PDB entry 2BEK | X-ray diffraction, 1.80 A resolution | chains A and B

Chain A (and B):
Molecule: Segregation protein
From: Thermus thermophilus
Notes: chain B of this document is another copy of the same molecule, construct and numbering; everything in this record applies to it too
UniProt: Q72H90 (Q72H90); residue numbers follow UniProt; this construct covers 1-249
Sequence (257 residues; each row starts with the number of its first residue):
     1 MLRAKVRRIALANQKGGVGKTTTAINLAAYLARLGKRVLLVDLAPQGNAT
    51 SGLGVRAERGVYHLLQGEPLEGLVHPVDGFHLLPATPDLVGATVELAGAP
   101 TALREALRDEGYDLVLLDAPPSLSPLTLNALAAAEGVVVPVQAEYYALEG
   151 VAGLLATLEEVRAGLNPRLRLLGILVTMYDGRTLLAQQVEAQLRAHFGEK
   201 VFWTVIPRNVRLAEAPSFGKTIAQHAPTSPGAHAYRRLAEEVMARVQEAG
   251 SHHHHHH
Disordered / not traced: 1-4, 250-257 (chain B: 1-4, 249-257)
Sequence notes: engineered mutation A44 (Asp in Q72H90)
Ion coordination: Mg2+: T21 (together with ATP)
Small-molecule neighbours:
  - ATP (adenosine-5'-triphosphate), molecule 1: K15, G16, G17, V18, G19, K20, T21, T22, N48, P121, M178, I206, P207, R208, N209, V210, L212, A213
  - ATP, molecule 2: K15, G16, Q142, E144, Y146
UniProt features mapped onto this chain:
  - binding site (ATP): K15, G16, G17, V18, G19, K20, T21, T22, P207, N209
  - binding site (ADP): G17, G19, K20, T21, T22, P207, N209
  - binding site (Mg(2+)): T21
What the authors report for this chain:
  - binding site for ATP: K15, G16, G17
  - mutagenesis - K20A: abolished binding to nucleotide
  - mutagenesis - K20A: abolished catalytic activity on ATP
  - mutagenesis - K20A: abolished binding to DNA
  - mutagenesis - G16V: decreased binding to DNA

Chain A / chain B interface:
Residue-residue contacts (41):
  Q14(A) - Q46(B)
  K15(A) - N48(B)
  G16(A) - G16(B)
  G16(A) - G17(B)  hydrogen bond (backbone-backbone)
  G17(A) - G16(B)  hydrogen bond (backbone-backbone)
  G17(A) - G17(B)
  T21(A) - Y146(B)
  I25(A) - Y146(B)
  Q46(A) - Q14(B)
  Q46(A) - P121(B)
  N48(A) - K15(B)
  N48(A) - Y146(B)  hydrogen bond (backbone-side chain)
  S51(A) - Y145(B)
  S51(A) - E149(B)
  G52(A) - Y146(B)
  P121(A) - Q46(B)
  P121(A) - P121(B)
  E144(A) - R208(B)  salt bridge
  E144(A) - A213(B)
  Y145(A) - A213(B)
  Y145(A) - P216(B)  hydrophobic
  Y145(A) - S217(B)
  Y146(A) - T21(B)
  Y146(A) - I25(B)
  Y146(A) - N48(B)  hydrogen bond (side chain-backbone)
  Y146(A) - G52(B)
  Y146(A) - P216(B)
  E149(A) - S51(B)
  T183(A) - V210(B)
  L185(A) - V210(B)  hydrophobic
  L185(A) - A213(B)  hydrophobic
  L185(A) - E214(B)
  R208(A) - R208(B)
  V210(A) - T183(B)
  V210(A) - L185(B)  hydrophobic
  A213(A) - E144(B)
  A213(A) - Y145(B)
  A213(A) - L185(B)  hydrophobic
  P216(A) - Y145(B)  hydrophobic
  P216(A) - Y146(B)
  S217(A) - Y145(B)
Interface residues without a listed pair, chain A (23 interface residues in all): E214

Summary:
The chain A/chain B interface involves 23 residues from each chain, with 4 hydrogen bonds and 1 salt bridge.
Polar pairs include E144(A)-R208(B), N48(A)-Y146(B) and G16(A)-G17(B). Ligands of chain A: ATP. From the
paper: a binding site for ATP at K15(A), G16(A) and G17(A); K20A of chain A abolishes binding to nucleotide.
Both chains are Segregation protein (Thermus thermophilus). Entry 2BEK (Structure of the bacterial chromosome
segregation protein Soj) was determined by X-ray diffraction, deposited together with 1WCV and 2BEJ.
